5BPK - chains A and C; structure by X-ray diffraction, 1.49 A resolution.

Chain A:
Molecule: Gamma-glutamyltranspeptidase (Ggt)
Source organism: Helicobacter pylori 26695
Notes: fragment: CATALYTIC DOMAIN, residues 1-379
Reference sequence: O25743 (O25743_HELPY); residue numbers follow UniProt; this construct covers 1-379
Sequence (379 residues; row label = number of the first residue in the row):
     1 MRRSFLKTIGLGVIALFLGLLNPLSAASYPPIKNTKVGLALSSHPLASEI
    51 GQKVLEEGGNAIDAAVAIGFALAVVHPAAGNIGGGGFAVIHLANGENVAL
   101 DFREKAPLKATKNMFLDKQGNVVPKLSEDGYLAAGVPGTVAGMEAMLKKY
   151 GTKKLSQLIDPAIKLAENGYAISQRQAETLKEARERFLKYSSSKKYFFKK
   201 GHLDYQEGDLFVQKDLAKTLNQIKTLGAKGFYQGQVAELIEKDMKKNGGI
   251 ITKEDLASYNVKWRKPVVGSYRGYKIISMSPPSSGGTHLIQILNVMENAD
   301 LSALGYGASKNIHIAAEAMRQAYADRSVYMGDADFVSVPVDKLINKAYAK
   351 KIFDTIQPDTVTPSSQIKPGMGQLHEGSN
Disordered / not traced: 1-26, 375-379

Chain C:
Molecule: Gamma-glutamyltranspeptidase (Ggt)
Source organism: Helicobacter pylori 26695
Notes: fragment: CATALYTIC DOMAIN, residues 380-567
Reference sequence: O25743 (O25743_HELPY); numbering as in UniProt (aligned over 380-567)
Sequence (225 residues; row label = number of the first residue in the row):
   380 TTHYSVADRWGNAVSVTYTINASYGSAASIDGAGFLLNNEMDDFSIKPGN
   430 PNLYGLVGGDANAIEANKRPLSSMSPTIVLKNNKVFLVVGSPGGSRIITT
   480 VLQVISNVIDYNMNISEAVSAPRFHMQWLPDELRIEKFGMPADVKDNLTK
   530 MGYQIVTKPVMGDVNAIQVLPKTKGSVFYGSTDPRKEFGTGSKLAAAQLY
   580 TRASQPELAPEDPEDLEHHHHHHHH
Disordered / not traced: 568-604
Sequence notes: expression tag (568-604)
Residues lining bound ligands: 4UD ((2S)-amino[(5S)-4,5-dihydro-1,2-oxazol-5-yl]acetic acid): T380, T398, N400, E419, D422, Y433, S451, S452, M453, P471, G472, G473, I476

How chain A and chain C interact:
Residue-residue contacts (339):
  S28(A) - S495(C)
  S28(A) - E496(C)
  S28(A) - S499(C)  hydrogen bond
  Y29(A) - S495(C)  hydrogen bond (backbone-side chain)
  P31(A) - N493(C)
  P31(A) - I494(C)  hydrophobic
  P31(A) - S495(C)
  P31(A) - Y558(C)  hydrophobic
  P31(A) - G559(C)
  I32(A) - F557(C)
  I32(A) - Y558(C)
  I32(A) - G559(C)  hydrogen bond (backbone-backbone)
  K33(A) - F557(C)
  K33(A) - Y558(C)
  N34(A) - V556(C)
  N34(A) - F557(C)  hydrogen bond (backbone-backbone)
  T35(A) - K551(C)
  T35(A) - S555(C)
  K36(A) - R388(C)  hydrogen bond (backbone-side chain)
  V37(A) - A386(C)
  V37(A) - D387(C)
  V37(A) - R388(C)
  G38(A) - A386(C)
  G38(A) - F557(C)
  L39(A) - S384(C)
  L39(A) - V385(C)
  L39(A) - A386(C)  hydrogen bond (backbone-backbone)
  L39(A) - I546(C)
  L39(A) - F557(C)
  L39(A) - Y558(C)
  L39(A) - G559(C)
  A40(A) - S384(C)
  L41(A) - Y383(C)
  L41(A) - S384(C)  hydrogen bond (backbone-backbone)
  L41(A) - N544(C)
  L41(A) - A545(C)
  L41(A) - G559(C)
  L41(A) - S560(C)
  S42(A) - Y383(C)
  S42(A) - N544(C)
  S43(A) - T381(C)
  S43(A) - D542(C)  hydrogen bond
  S43(A) - N544(C)  hydrogen bond
  S43(A) - K565(C)
  L55(A) - R388(C)
  G58(A) - R388(C)
  G58(A) - W389(C)
  G59(A) - W389(C)
  N60(A) - D387(C)
  N60(A) - W389(C)
  A61(A) - V385(C)
  A61(A) - D387(C)  hydrogen bond (backbone-side chain)
  A61(A) - N391(C)
  A61(A) - V393(C)
  I62(A) - V393(C)  hydrophobic
  A64(A) - V385(C)  hydrophobic
  A65(A) - Y383(C)  hydrogen bond (backbone-side chain)
  A65(A) - V393(C)  hydrophobic
  I68(A) - Y383(C)  hydrophobic
  G69(A) - Y383(C)  hydrogen bond (backbone-side chain)
  G69(A) - Y397(C)  hydrogen bond (backbone-side chain)
  L72(A) - Y383(C)  hydrophobic
  L72(A) - Y397(C)
  A73(A) - Y397(C)
  H76(A) - T381(C)
  P77(A) - I399(C)
  P77(A) - Y403(C)
  P77(A) - L415(C)
  A78(A) - I399(C)
  A78(A) - A401(C)
  A78(A) - S402(C)
  A78(A) - Y403(C)  hydrogen bond (backbone-backbone)
  A79(A) - T380(C)
  A79(A) - T381(C)
  A79(A) - T398(C)
  A79(A) - I399(C)
  G80(A) - Y397(C)
  N81(A) - Y397(C)  hydrogen bond (backbone-side chain)
  N81(A) - T398(C)  hydrogen bond (side chain-backbone)
  N81(A) - I399(C)
  I82(A) - F414(C)  hydrophobic
  G83(A) - I399(C)
  G83(A) - F414(C)
  G83(A) - L415(C)
  G83(A) - N417(C)  hydrogen bond (backbone-side chain)
  G84(A) - T398(C)
  G84(A) - I399(C)
  G84(A) - N417(C)
  G85(A) - Y397(C)
  G85(A) - T398(C)  hydrogen bond (backbone-backbone)
  G86(A) - T396(C)
  G86(A) - Y397(C)
  G86(A) - M453(C)
  F87(A) - S394(C)
  F87(A) - V395(C)
  F87(A) - T396(C)  hydrogen bond (backbone-backbone)
  F87(A) - S451(C)
  F87(A) - M453(C)  hydrophobic
  F87(A) - P455(C)  hydrophobic
  A88(A) - S394(C)
  A88(A) - V395(C)  hydrophobic
  V89(A) - A392(C)
  V89(A) - V393(C)
  V89(A) - S394(C)  hydrogen bond (backbone-backbone)
  V89(A) - P455(C)
  V89(A) - I457(C)
  I90(A) - A392(C)
  I90(A) - I457(C)
  H91(A) - G390(C)
  H91(A) - N391(C)
  H91(A) - A392(C)  hydrogen bond (backbone-backbone)
  H91(A) - I457(C)
  H91(A) - L459(C)
  H91(A) - N462(C)
  H91(A) - V464(C)
  L92(A) - N391(C)
  A93(A) - W389(C)
  A93(A) - N391(C)  hydrogen bond (backbone-side chain)
  N97(A) - L459(C)
  D101(A) - R448(C)  salt bridge
  F102(A) - Y397(C)  hydrophobic
  R103(A) - E419(C)  salt bridge
  R103(A) - D422(C)  salt bridge
  R103(A) - R448(C)  hydrogen bond (backbone-side chain)
  R103(A) - P449(C)  hydrogen bond (side chain-backbone)
  R103(A) - L450(C)  hydrogen bond (side chain-backbone)
  R103(A) - S451(C)
  R103(A) - M453(C)
  E104(A) - T398(C)
  E104(A) - N417(C)
  E104(A) - E419(C)
  E104(A) - R448(C)
  E104(A) - P449(C)
  K105(A) - N446(C)
  K105(A) - K447(C)
  A106(A) - M420(C)  hydrophobic
  A106(A) - F423(C)  hydrophobic
  A106(A) - E444(C)
  A106(A) - N446(C)  hydrogen bond (backbone-backbone)
  A106(A) - K447(C)  hydrogen bond (backbone-backbone)
  P107(A) - A445(C)
  P107(A) - N446(C)
  L108(A) - A445(C)
  L108(A) - N446(C)
  A110(A) - I443(C)  hydrophobic
  A110(A) - A445(C)
  T111(A) - I443(C)
  K112(A) - I443(C)
  M114(A) - M420(C)  hydrophobic
  M114(A) - I443(C)  hydrophobic
  F115(A) - M420(C)  hydrophobic
  F115(A) - I425(C)  hydrophobic
  F115(A) - I443(C)  hydrophobic
  L116(A) - I425(C)
  G120(A) - K426(C)  hydrogen bond (backbone-side chain)
  N121(A) - K426(C)  hydrogen bond
  V122(A) - I425(C)  hydrophobic
  V122(A) - N429(C)
  S127(A) - N418(C)
  S127(A) - D421(C)  hydrogen bond
  S127(A) - I425(C)
  E128(A) - S405(C)
  E128(A) - N418(C)  hydrogen bond (backbone-side chain)
  E128(A) - L432(C)
  D129(A) - S405(C)
  G130(A) - S405(C)  hydrogen bond (backbone-backbone)
  G130(A) - A407(C)
  Y131(A) - A407(C)  hydrophobic
  Y131(A) - S408(C)  hydrogen bond (side chain-backbone)
  Y131(A) - L416(C)  hydrophobic
  L132(A) - M420(C)
  A133(A) - N417(C)
  A133(A) - N418(C)
  A133(A) - E419(C)  hydrogen bond (backbone-backbone)
  A133(A) - M420(C)  hydrogen bond (backbone-backbone)
  A134(A) - N417(C)
  A134(A) - M420(C)
  G135(A) - N417(C)  hydrogen bond (backbone-side chain)
  G135(A) - M420(C)
  T139(A) - Y397(C)
  M143(A) - Y383(C)
  R175(A) - E566(C)
  R175(A) - F567(C)
  Q176(A) - Y403(C)
  T179(A) - Y403(C)  hydrogen bond
  L180(A) - Y403(C)
  A183(A) - Y403(C)  hydrophobic
  R186(A) - S402(C)  hydrogen bond (side chain-backbone)
  R186(A) - G404(C)  hydrogen bond (side chain-backbone)
  R186(A) - S405(C)
  R186(A) - A406(C)
  R186(A) - N418(C)
  F187(A) - Y403(C)  hydrophobic
  F187(A) - A406(C)
  Y190(A) - S405(C)
  Y190(A) - A406(C)
  Y190(A) - A407(C)  hydrophobic
  S192(A) - S408(C)  hydrogen bond (side chain-backbone)
  S192(A) - D410(C)
  S193(A) - A406(C)  hydrogen bond (side chain-backbone)
  S193(A) - A407(C)
  S193(A) - S408(C)  hydrogen bond
  K195(A) - D410(C)  salt bridge
  Y196(A) - S408(C)
  Y196(A) - I409(C)
  Y196(A) - D410(C)
  Y196(A) - G411(C)  hydrogen bond (side chain-backbone)
  Y196(A) - A412(C)  hydrogen bond (side chain-backbone)
  Y196(A) - G413(C)  hydrogen bond (side chain-backbone)
  F197(A) - S408(C)
  F197(A) - L415(C)  hydrophobic
  D215(A) - G411(C)
  D215(A) - A412(C)
  D215(A) - G413(C)
  L216(A) - A412(C)
  L216(A) - G413(C)
  T219(A) - A412(C)  hydrogen bond (side chain-backbone)
  F231(A) - F414(C)  hydrophobic
  L239(A) - I409(C)
  L239(A) - D410(C)
  L239(A) - G411(C)
  L239(A) - A412(C)
  I240(A) - I409(C)  hydrophobic
  I240(A) - F414(C)  hydrophobic
  D243(A) - S408(C)
  D243(A) - I409(C)
  D243(A) - D410(C)  hydrogen bond (side chain-backbone)
  M244(A) - L416(C)  hydrophobic
  Y259(A) - R448(C)  hydrogen bond
  N260(A) - R448(C)  hydrogen bond (backbone-side chain)
  K262(A) - R448(C)
  R264(A) - R448(C)
  Y271(A) - D489(C)  hydrogen bond
  R272(A) - D489(C)  salt bridge
  Y274(A) - V458(C)  hydrophobic
  Y274(A) - L459(C)
  Y274(A) - K460(C)
  Y274(A) - F465(C)  hydrophobic
  Y274(A) - I488(C)  hydrophobic
  K275(A) - I457(C)
  K275(A) - V458(C)
  K275(A) - L459(C)  hydrogen bond (backbone-backbone)
  K275(A) - N462(C)
  I276(A) - I457(C)
  I276(A) - V458(C)  hydrophobic
  I277(A) - T456(C)
  I277(A) - I457(C)  hydrogen bond (backbone-backbone)
  S278(A) - S454(C)
  S278(A) - P455(C)  hydrogen bond (side chain-backbone)
  S278(A) - T456(C)  hydrogen bond
  M279(A) - M453(C)
  M279(A) - P455(C)
  P282(A) - R448(C)
  P282(A) - P449(C)
  P282(A) - L450(C)
  P282(A) - S451(C)  hydrogen bond (backbone-backbone)
  S283(A) - S451(C)  hydrogen bond (side chain-backbone)
  S283(A) - S452(C)
  S283(A) - M453(C)  hydrogen bond (side chain-backbone)
  S284(A) - L450(C)
  S284(A) - S451(C)  hydrogen bond (backbone-backbone)
  S284(A) - S452(C)
  G285(A) - S452(C)
  G285(A) - M453(C)
  G285(A) - S454(C)
  G285(A) - I477(C)
  L289(A) - T456(C)
  L289(A) - I477(C)
  L289(A) - L481(C)  hydrophobic
  L293(A) - L481(C)  hydrophobic
  M296(A) - L481(C)  hydrophobic
  M296(A) - S485(C)
  L301(A) - D489(C)
  L301(A) - Y490(C)
  S302(A) - D489(C)
  G305(A) - Y490(C)
  Y306(A) - N486(C)
  Y306(A) - Y490(C)
  Y306(A) - M492(C)  hydrophobic
  Y306(A) - A500(C)
  Y306(A) - P501(C)  hydrogen bond (side chain-backbone)
  G307(A) - V523(C)
  S309(A) - N526(C)
  S309(A) - L527(C)
  N311(A) - Y490(C)  hydrogen bond
  I312(A) - F503(C)  hydrophobic
  I312(A) - L527(C)  hydrophobic
  H313(A) - M530(C)
  H313(A) - Y532(C)  hydrogen bond
  A315(A) - F503(C)  hydrophobic
  A316(A) - M505(C)
  A316(A) - Y532(C)
  E317(A) - Y532(C)  hydrogen bond
  M319(A) - T478(C)
  M319(A) - F503(C)  hydrophobic
  M319(A) - M505(C)
  R320(A) - M505(C)
  R320(A) - W507(C)
  R320(A) - D510(C)  salt bridge
  R320(A) - Y532(C)
  Y323(A) - S474(C)  hydrogen bond (side chain-backbone)
  Y323(A) - I477(C)
  Y323(A) - T478(C)
  Y323(A) - H504(C)
  Y323(A) - M505(C)
  Y323(A) - Q506(C)
  Y323(A) - W507(C)
  A324(A) - W507(C)  hydrophobic
  R326(A) - L435(C)
  R326(A) - L450(C)
  R326(A) - S451(C)  hydrogen bond (side chain-backbone)
  R326(A) - S452(C)  hydrogen bond
  S327(A) - V436(C)
  S327(A) - G437(C)
  S327(A) - G438(C)
  S327(A) - W507(C)
  V328(A) - A440(C)
  M330(A) - A440(C)
  M330(A) - N441(C)
  M330(A) - L450(C)  hydrophobic
  G331(A) - A440(C)
  G331(A) - L450(C)
  D332(A) - K447(C)
  D332(A) - R448(C)  hydrogen bond (side chain-backbone)
  F335(A) - E444(C)
  F335(A) - A445(C)
  F335(A) - N446(C)
  F335(A) - K447(C)
  V336(A) - A440(C)
  V336(A) - K447(C)
  P358(A) - M530(C)
  D359(A) - M530(C)
  T360(A) - M530(C)
  V361(A) - M530(C)  hydrogen bond (backbone-backbone)
  V361(A) - Y532(C)
  P363(A) - D510(C)
  S364(A) - W507(C)  hydrogen bond (side chain-backbone)
  S364(A) - D510(C)  hydrogen bond (backbone-side chain)
  I367(A) - W507(C)
Also at the interface, not in a pair above, chain A (153 interface residues in all): P30, P137, M146, Q213, G286, H288, I292, Y329
Also at the interface, not in a pair above, chain C (125 interface residues in all): H382, D439, V480, I484, L508, L512, M519, K529, G531, T561

In short:
The interface between chain A and chain C involves 153 residues on one side and 125 on the other; the contacts
include 69 hydrogen bonds and 6 salt bridges. Polar pairs include D101(A)-R448(C), R103(A)-E419(C) and
R103(A)-D422(C). Chain C binds compound 4UD.
Chain A is Gamma-glutamyltranspeptidase (Ggt) and chain C is Gamma-glutamyltranspeptidase (Ggt), both from
Helicobacter pylori 26695; the structure, Varying binding modes of inhibitors and structural differences in
the binding pockets of different gamma-glutamyltranspeptidases, was determined by X-ray diffraction.
